PDB entry 6RNZ | X-ray diffraction, 1.35 A resolution | chain A

== Chain A ==
Protein: HTH-type transcriptional regulator DdrOC
From: Deinococcus deserti
Notes: fragment: N-terminus
UniProtKB: C1CYP4 (DDROC_DEIDV); residues 1-66 here = UniProt positions 1-66
Sequence (66 residues; row label = number of the first residue in the row):
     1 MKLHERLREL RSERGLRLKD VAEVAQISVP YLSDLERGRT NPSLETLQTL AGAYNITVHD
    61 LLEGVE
From the paper describing this entry:
  - interface residues: His59
  - self-association interface (contacts with another copy of this molecule); pairs are residue here / residue on that copy: His59-Val65 (hydrogen bond)

== In short ==
The paper reports the interface residue His59; a self-association interface involving His59 and Val65.
Chain A is HTH-type transcriptional regulator DdrOC (Deinococcus deserti); the structure, Crystal structure of
the N-terminal HTH DNA-binding domain of the essential repressor DdrO from radiation-resistant Deinococcus
..., was determined by X-ray diffraction together with 6RMQ, 6RNX and 6RO6 from the same study.
